PDB entry 9OJZ | electron microscopy, 3.39 A resolution | chains I and J of the 12 polymer chains in the assembly

# Chain I
Name: Synaptosomal-associated protein 25
From: Rattus norvegicus
UniProt: P60881 (SNP25_RAT); residues 1-206 here = UniProt positions 1-206
Sequence (222 residues; row label = number of the first residue in the row; numbers below 1 keep their minus sign (Met-15 is residue -15)):
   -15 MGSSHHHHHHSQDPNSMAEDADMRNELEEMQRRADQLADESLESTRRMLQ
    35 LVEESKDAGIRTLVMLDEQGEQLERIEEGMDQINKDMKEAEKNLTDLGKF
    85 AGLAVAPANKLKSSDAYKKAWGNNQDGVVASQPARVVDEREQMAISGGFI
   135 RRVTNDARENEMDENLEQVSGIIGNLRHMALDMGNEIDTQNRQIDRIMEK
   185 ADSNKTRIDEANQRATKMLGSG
Unresolved in the structure: -15 to 0, 83-129, 205-206
Construct notes: expression tag (-15 to 0); conflict Ala85 (Cys in P60881), Ala88 (Cys in P60881), Ala90 (Cys in P60881), Ala92 (Cys in P60881)
Swiss-Prot annotation at these positions:
  - region: Gly111 to Val120 (Interaction with ZDHHC13 and ZDHHC17)
  - site ((Microbial infection) Cleavage): Arg180, Ile181, Gln197, Arg198
  - modified residue: Thr138 (Phosphothreonine), Ser154 (Phosphoserine), Ser187 (Phosphoserine)
  - mutagenesis: Val113 (V113A: Inhibits interaction with ZDHHC13 and ZDHHC17), Gln116 (Q116A: Inhibits interaction with ZDHHC13 and ZDHHC17), Pro117 (P117A: Inhibits interaction with ZDHHC13 and ZDHHC17)

# Chain J
Name: Alpha-soluble NSF attachment protein
From: Rattus norvegicus
UniProt: P54921 (SNAA_RAT); residue numbers follow UniProt; this construct covers 1-295
Sequence (296 residues; numbered 0 to 295; the number before each row is that of its first residue; numbering starts at 0):
     0 GMDTSGKQAEAMALLAEAERKVKNSQSFFSGLFGGSSKIEEACEIYARAA
    50 NMFKMAKNWSAAGNAFCQAAQLHLQLQSKHDAATCFVDAGNAFKKADPQE
   100 AINCLMRAIEIYTDMGRFTIAAKHHISIAEIYETELVDVEKAIAHYEQSA
   150 DYYKGEESNSSANKCLLKVAGYAAQLEQYQKAIDIYEQVGTSAMDSPLLK
   200 YSAKDYFFKAALCHFCIDMLNAKLAVQKYEELFPAFSDSRECKLMKKLLE
   250 AHEEQNVDSYTESVKEYDSISRLDQWLTTMLLRIKKTIQGDEEDLR
Unresolved in the structure: 287-295
Construct notes: expression tag (0)

# Chain I / chain J interface
Residue-residue contacts (13; chain I residue first):
  Glu37(I) with Arg239(J), salt bridge
  Ile44(I) with Ser201(J)
  Leu47(I) with Leu197(J), hydrophobic
  Val48(I) with Leu198(J), hydrophobic
  Asp51(I) with Ser159(J); Leu197(J); Leu198(J)
  Glu52(I) with Ser159(J)
  Glu55(I) with Asn158(J); Ser159(J)
  Arg59(I) with Ser157(J)
  Met163(I) with Tyr200(J), hydrophobic
  Glu170(I) with Leu197(J)
Also at the interface, not in a pair above, chain I (13 interface residues in all): Leu33, His162, Asp166
Also at the interface, not in a pair above, chain J (11 interface residues in all): Ser160, Pro196, Ile269

# In short
13 residues of chain I and 11 residues of chain J are in contact, with 1 salt bridge. Its one salt-bridged
contact is Glu37(I)-Arg239(J). UniProt lists 3 mutagenesis sites on chain I.
Chain I is Synaptosomal-associated protein 25 and chain J is Alpha-soluble NSF attachment protein, both from
Rattus norvegicus; the structure, 21bin20S complex (NSF-alphaSNAP-2:1 syntaxin-1a:SNAP-25), non-hydrolyzing,
class 5, was determined by electron microscopy (same publication as 9OJR, 9OJU, 9OK3, 9OK5, 9OKC, 9OLJ and 17
further entries).
